8AE6 - chains W and S of the 4 polymer chains in the assembly; structure by electron microscopy, 2.70 A resolution.

[Chain W]
Protein: Vacuolar membrane-associated protein IML1
From: Saccharomyces cerevisiae
UniProtKB: P47170 (IML1_YEAST); residues 1-1584 here = UniProt positions 1-1584
Chain sequence (1584 residues; each row starts with the number of its first residue):
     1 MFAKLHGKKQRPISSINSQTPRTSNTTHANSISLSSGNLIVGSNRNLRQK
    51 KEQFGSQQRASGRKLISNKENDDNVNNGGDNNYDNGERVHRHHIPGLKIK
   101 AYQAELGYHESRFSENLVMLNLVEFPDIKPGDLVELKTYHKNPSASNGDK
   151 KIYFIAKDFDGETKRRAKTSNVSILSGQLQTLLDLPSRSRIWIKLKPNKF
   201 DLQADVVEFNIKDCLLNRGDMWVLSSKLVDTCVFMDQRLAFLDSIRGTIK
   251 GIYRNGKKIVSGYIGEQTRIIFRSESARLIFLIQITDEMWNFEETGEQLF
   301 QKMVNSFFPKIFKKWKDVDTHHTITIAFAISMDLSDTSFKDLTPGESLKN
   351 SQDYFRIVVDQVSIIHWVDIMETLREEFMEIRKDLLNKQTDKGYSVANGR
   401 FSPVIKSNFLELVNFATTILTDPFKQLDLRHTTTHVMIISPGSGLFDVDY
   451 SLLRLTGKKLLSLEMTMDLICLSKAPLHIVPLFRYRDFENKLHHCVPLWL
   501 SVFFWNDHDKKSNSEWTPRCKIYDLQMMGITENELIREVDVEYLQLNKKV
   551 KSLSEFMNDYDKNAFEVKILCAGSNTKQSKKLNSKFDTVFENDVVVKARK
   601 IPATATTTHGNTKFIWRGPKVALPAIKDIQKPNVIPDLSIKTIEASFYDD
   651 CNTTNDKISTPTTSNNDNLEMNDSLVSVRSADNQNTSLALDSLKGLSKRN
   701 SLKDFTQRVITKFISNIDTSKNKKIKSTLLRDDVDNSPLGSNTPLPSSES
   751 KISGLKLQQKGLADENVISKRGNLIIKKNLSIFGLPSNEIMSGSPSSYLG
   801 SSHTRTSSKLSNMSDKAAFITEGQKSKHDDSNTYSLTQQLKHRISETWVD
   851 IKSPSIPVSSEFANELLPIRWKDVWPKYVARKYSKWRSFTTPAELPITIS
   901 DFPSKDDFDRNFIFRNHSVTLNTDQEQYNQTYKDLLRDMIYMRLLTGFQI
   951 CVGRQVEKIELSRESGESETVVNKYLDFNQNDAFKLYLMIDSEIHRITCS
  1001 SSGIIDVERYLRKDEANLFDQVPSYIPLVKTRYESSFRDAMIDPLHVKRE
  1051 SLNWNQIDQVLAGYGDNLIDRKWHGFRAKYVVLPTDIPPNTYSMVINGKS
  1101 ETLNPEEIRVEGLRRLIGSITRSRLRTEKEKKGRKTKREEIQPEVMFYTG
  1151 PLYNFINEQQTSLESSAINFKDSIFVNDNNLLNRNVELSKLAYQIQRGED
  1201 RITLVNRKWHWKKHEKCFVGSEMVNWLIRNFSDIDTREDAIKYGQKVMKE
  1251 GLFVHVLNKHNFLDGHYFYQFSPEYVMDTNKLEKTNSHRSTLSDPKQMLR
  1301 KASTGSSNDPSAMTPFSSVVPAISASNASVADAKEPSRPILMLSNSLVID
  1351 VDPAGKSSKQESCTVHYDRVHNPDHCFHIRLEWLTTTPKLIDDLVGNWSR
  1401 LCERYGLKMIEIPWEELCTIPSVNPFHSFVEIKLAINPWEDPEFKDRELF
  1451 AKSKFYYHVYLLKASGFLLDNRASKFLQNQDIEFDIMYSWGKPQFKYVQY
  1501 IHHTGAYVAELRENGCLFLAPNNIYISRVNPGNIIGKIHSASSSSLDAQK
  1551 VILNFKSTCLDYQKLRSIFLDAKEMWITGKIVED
Not modelled in the structure: 1-98, 507-514, 568-845, 875-885, 964-970, 977-980, 1013-1017, 1064-1069, 1095-1100, 1133-1145, 1161-1338, 1527-1549, 1579-1584
UniProt features mapped onto this chain:
  - modified residue (Phosphoserine): S680, S737
Reported in the primary citation:
  - mutagenesis - R943A: decreased catalytic activity

[Chain S]
Protein: Nitrogen permease regulator 2
From: Saccharomyces cerevisiae
UniProtKB: P39923 (NPR2_YEAST); residue numbers follow UniProt; this construct covers 1-615
Chain sequence (615 residues; each row starts with the number of its first residue):
     1 MLSYFQGFVPIHTIFYSVFHPTEGSKIKYEFPPNNLKNHGINFNTFKNYI
    51 IPKPILCHKLITFKYGTYRIVCYPVTINSPIYARNFFSFNFVFVFPYDCE
   101 TSPYEPAITRLGKMFKVLEEQNQLLSKSERDPVFFDLKVLENSTTTPSTA
   151 GPSSTPNPSSNTTPTHPTSEKDTKDMRSSRYSDLIKDLGLPQSAFSIQDL
   201 LMRIFQDLNNYSECLIPIDEGNAVDIKIFPLLRPPTTCVSLEDVPLSSVN
   251 LKKIIDVNWDPTMMSIVPYIDGLNSIAKISKLSNSDPGLVIECIRHLIYY
   301 KCVTLSDIFQFSNIYAPSSLIRNFLTDPLMASDCQSYVTFPEVSKISNLP
   351 LNKSLGSGDQDSPSFSVRRKSKSSSIPSNPDSRTTSFSSTSRVSQNSSLN
   401 SSFSSIYKDWRQSQTSCSSSNIHVINNRNRFLPTRSCLFDLYRSLSQGQT
   451 LKTWYESKYMILKENNIDIRRFITFGLEKRIIYRCYSFPVMINAGSREPK
   501 EMTPIITKDLVNNDKLLEKRNHNHLLSATGSRNTAQSGNLKPERPSKVSF
   551 EMQRVSSLATGKSTMPKLSDEEEGILEESIRNAETFDKICVLLSKPKLEV
   601 ESYLNELGEFKVINS
Not modelled in the structure: 1-6, 137-194, 354-430, 493-564
UniProt features mapped onto this chain:
  - modified residue: S362 (Phosphoserine)
Reported in the primary citation:
  - catalytic residues: R84
  - mutagenesis - R84A: decreased catalytic activity

[Interface between chain W and chain S]
Contacting residue pairs - 149 pairs, chain W then chain S:
  E288(W) with N258(S), hydrogen bond
  N291(W) with N258(S)
  F292(W) with K227(S); F229(S), hydrophobic
  E294(W) with Y300(S)
  T295(W) with P106(S); R110(S)
  G296(W) with R110(S), hydrogen bond (backbone-side chain); K227(S); F229(S)
  E297(W) with R110(S)
  Q298(W) with D225(S)
  F300(W) with D225(S)
  Q301(W) with D225(S), hydrogen bond (side chain-backbone)
  N305(W) with M114(S); V117(S)
  P309(W) with V117(S), hydrophobic
  K340(W) with K253(S), hydrogen bond (side chain-backbone); I254(S); I255(S)
  P344(W) with M264(S), hydrophobic
  W367(W) with E120(S); Q121(S)
  V368(W) with Q121(S), hydrogen bond (backbone-side chain)
  M371(W) with Q121(S)
  E372(W) with Q121(S)
  R375(W) with V117(S); Q121(S), hydrogen bond; G221(S); N222(S), hydrogen bond
  E376(W) with E220(S); G221(S)
  M379(W) with E220(S); G221(S)
  P403(W) with V257(S), hydrophobic
  I405(W) with V257(S); N258(S)
  K406(W) with V257(S)
  L445(W) with P261(S)
  L477(W) with D260(S); L289(S); E292(S); C293(S), hydrophobic; H296(S)
  H478(W) with D260(S), salt bridge
  R484(W) with P261(S)
  W516(W) with P235(S); E292(S); R295(S); H296(S); Y299(S), hydrophobic
  P518(W) with H296(S); Y299(S), hydrophobic
  R519(W) with H296(S), hydrogen bond (backbone-side chain)
  C520(W) with D260(S); M263(S), hydrophobic; H296(S); Y300(S)
  K521(W) with N258(S); W259(S)
  I522(W) with W259(S); M263(S), hydrophobic; L297(S), hydrophobic; Y300(S), hydrophobic
  Y523(W) with D256(S)
  D524(W) with I254(S)
  L525(W) with Y300(S), hydrophobic; C302(S), hydrophobic
  Q526(W) with F229(S); Y300(S)
  M527(W) with K227(S); F229(S), hydrophobic
  E534(W) with K253(S), hydrogen bond (backbone-side chain)
  L535(W) with V249(S); N250(S), hydrogen bond (backbone-backbone); I254(S), hydrophobic
  I536(W) with N250(S)
  R537(W) with S247(S), hydrogen bond (side chain-backbone); Y337(S), hydrogen bond; E478(S), salt bridge
  D540(W) with D271(S); Y337(S)
  V541(W) with D271(S); L273(S), hydrophobic; R470(S); R471(S), hydrogen bond (backbone-side chain); T474(S)
  E542(W) with L273(S); D468(S); R470(S); R471(S), hydrogen bond (backbone-side chain)
  Y543(W) with T339(S); F340(S); P341(S); D468(S); R471(S)
  L544(W) with I346(S); D468(S); R470(S)
  L546(W) with K345(S); I346(S), hydrophobic; L349(S), hydrophobic
  V550(W) with L349(S), hydrophobic
  K551(W) with P350(S); K353(S)
  S552(W) with L349(S); P350(S); L351(S), hydrogen bond (side chain-backbone); N352(S); K353(S)
  L553(W) with I346(S), hydrophobic; P350(S), hydrogen bond (backbone-backbone); L351(S), hydrogen bond (backbone-backbone); Y455(S); Y459(S), hydrophobic
  S554(W) with L351(S), hydrogen bond (side chain-backbone); N352(S), hydrogen bond
  F556(W) with I346(S), hydrophobic
  M557(W) with F311(S), hydrophobic; K452(S); Y455(S), hydrophobic
  N558(W) with K452(S), hydrogen bond
  Y560(W) with F309(S); F311(S), hydrophobic; R470(S), hydrogen bond
  D561(W) with Q310(S); F311(S), hydrogen bond (side chain-backbone); S312(S); P596(S)
  A564(W) with K278(S)
  F565(W) with I308(S), hydrophobic; Q310(S); C590(S), hydrophobic; K595(S); P596(S), hydrophobic
  E566(W) with K278(S)
  V567(W) with K278(S); L282(S), hydrophobic
  S853(W) with N284(S)
  P854(W) with P261(S), hydrophobic; L289(S)
  S855(W) with T262(S), hydrogen bond; S265(S); S285(S); D286(S), hydrogen bond (backbone-backbone); L289(S)
  I856(W) with N284(S); D286(S)
  P857(W) with D286(S)
Other interface residues (no listed pair), chain W (74 interface residues in all): E293, F339, P476, T517, E538, K562
Other interface residues (no listed pair), chain S (81 interface residues in all): L118, N122, A223, P234, S248, K281, I469, D587, V591

[Summary]
74 residues of chain W face 81 of chain S across their interface; the contacts include 24 hydrogen bonds and 2
salt bridges. Polar contacts include H478(W)-D260(S), R537(W)-E478(S) and E288(W)-N258(S). From the paper: the
catalytic residue R84(S); R943A of chain W reduces catalytic activity.
Here chain W is Vacuolar membrane-associated protein IML1 and chain S is Nitrogen permease regulator 2, both
from Saccharomyces cerevisiae. Entry 8AE6 (Cryo-EM structure of the SEA complex wing (SEACIT)) was determined
by electron microscopy, deposited together with 8ADL.
